Entry 9DHP (electron microscopy, 4.18 A resolution (low resolution: residue-level contacts below are approximate; hydrogen-bond / salt-bridge calls are withheld)); this record covers chains B and F of the 8 polymer chains in the assembly.

# Chain B
Name: Isoform Flip of Glutamate receptor 2
From: Rattus norvegicus
UniProt: P19491 (GRIA2_RAT), isoform P19491-2; residues 391-820 here correspond to UniProt positions 412-841 (UniProt number = residue number + 21)
Sequence (430 residues; row label = number of the first residue in the row):
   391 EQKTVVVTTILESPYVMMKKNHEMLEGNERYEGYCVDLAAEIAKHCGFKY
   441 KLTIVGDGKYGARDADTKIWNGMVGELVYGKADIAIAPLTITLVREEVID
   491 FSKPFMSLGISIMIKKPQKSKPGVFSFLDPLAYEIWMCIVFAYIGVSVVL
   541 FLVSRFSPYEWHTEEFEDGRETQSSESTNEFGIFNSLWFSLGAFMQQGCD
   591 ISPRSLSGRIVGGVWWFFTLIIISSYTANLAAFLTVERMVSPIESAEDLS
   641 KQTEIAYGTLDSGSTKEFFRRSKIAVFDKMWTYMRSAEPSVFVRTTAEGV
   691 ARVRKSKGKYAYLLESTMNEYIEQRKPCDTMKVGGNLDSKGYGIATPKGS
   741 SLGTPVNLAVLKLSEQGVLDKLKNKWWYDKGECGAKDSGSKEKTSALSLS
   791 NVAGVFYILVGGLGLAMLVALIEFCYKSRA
Not modelled in the structure: 550-564, 820
Differences from the reference sequence: conflict Q392 (Asn413 in P19491)
Disulfides: C718-C773
Curated features (UniProtKB/Swiss-Prot):
  - binding site (L-glutamate): P478, T480, R485, S654, T655, E705
  - site: R453 (Interaction with the cone snail toxin Con-ikot-ikot), I633 (Crucial to convey clamshell closure to channel opening), R660 (Interaction with the cone snail toxin Con-ikot-ikot), K752 (Interaction with the cone snail toxin Con-ikot-ikot)
  - modified residue (Phosphoserine): S662, S696
  - lipidation (S-palmitoyl cysteine): C589, C815

# Chain F
Name: Voltage-dependent calcium channel gamma-2 subunit
From: Mus musculus
UniProt: O88602 (CCG2_MOUSE); residues 5-207 here correspond to UniProt positions 6-208 (UniProt number = residue number + 1)
Sequence (205 residues; numbered 5 to 209; the number before each row is that of its first residue):
     5 RGVQMLLTTVGAFAAFSLMTIAVGTDYWLYSRGVCKTKSVSENETSKKNE
    55 EVMTHSGLWRTCCLEGNFKGLCKQIDHFPEDADYEADTAEYFLRAVRASS
   105 IFPILSVILLFMGGLCIAASEFYKTRHNIILSAGIFFVSAGLSNIIGIIV
   155 YISANAGDPSKSDSKKNSYSYGWSFYFGALSFIIAEMVGVLAVHMFIDRH
   205 KQLTG
Not modelled in the structure: 41-54, 83-92, 162-170
Differences from the reference sequence: expression tag (208-209)
Disulfides: C39-C67, C66-C76
Curated features (UniProtKB/Swiss-Prot):
  - glycosylation: N47 (N-linked (GlcNAc...) asparagine)

# Chain B / chain F interface
Residue-residue contacts (14):
  E524(B) with I156(F); Y173(F); Y175(F)
  F531(B) with F186(F)
  I534(B) with F186(F)
  V538(B) with E190(F)
  F541(B) with V194(F)
  L542(B) with V142(F); V197(F)
  F546(B) with L135(F)
  Y549(B) with H204(F); K205(F); T208(F)
  S565(B) with K205(F)
Also at the interface, not in a pair above, chain B (16 interface residues in all): M527, G535, V539, R545, S547, I573, D638
Also at the interface, not in a pair above, chain F (18 interface residues in all): R36, G138, L146, F179, A183, I201

# Summary
16 residues of chain B and 18 residues of chain F are in contact. Curated annotation (UniProt) lists 6
L-glutamate-binding residues on chain B.
Chain B is Isoform Flip of Glutamate receptor 2 (Rattus norvegicus) and chain F is Voltage-dependent calcium
channel gamma-2 subunit (Mus musculus); the structure, Resting state 1 of the GluA2-gamma2 complex, was
determined by electron microscopy together with 9DHQ, 9DHR, 9DHS, 9DHT, 9MRK, 9MRL, 9MRM and 9MRN from the
same study.
